Entry 2FOZ (X-ray diffraction, 1.60 A resolution); this record covers chain A.

Chain A:
Protein: ADP-ribosylhydrolase like 2
Source organism: Homo sapiens
UniProtKB: Q9NX46 (Q9NX46_HUMAN); residues 3-347 here correspond to UniProt positions 19-363 (UniProt number = residue number + 16)
Amino-acid sequence (347 residues; numbered 1 to 347; the number before each row is that of its first residue):
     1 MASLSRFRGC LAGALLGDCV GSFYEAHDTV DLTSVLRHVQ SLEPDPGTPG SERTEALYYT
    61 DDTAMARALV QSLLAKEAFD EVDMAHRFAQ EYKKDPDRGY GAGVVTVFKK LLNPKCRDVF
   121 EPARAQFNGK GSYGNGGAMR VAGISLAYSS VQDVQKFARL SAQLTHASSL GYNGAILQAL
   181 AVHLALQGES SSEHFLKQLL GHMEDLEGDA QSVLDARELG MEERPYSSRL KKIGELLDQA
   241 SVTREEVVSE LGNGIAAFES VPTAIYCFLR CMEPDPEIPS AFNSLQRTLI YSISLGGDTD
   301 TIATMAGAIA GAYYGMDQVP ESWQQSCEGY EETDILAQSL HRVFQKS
Not modelled in the structure: 47-54
Differences from the reference sequence: cloning artifact (1-2)
Curated features (UniProtKB/Swiss-Prot):
  - binding site (Mg(2+)): E25, T60, D61, D62, D298, D300, T301
  - binding site (substrate): D61, K130 to G136, H166, L219, I255
  - site: E25 (Glutamate flap)
  - modified residue: T48 (Phosphothreonine)
Bound ions: Mg2+ site 1: E25, D298, D300, T301; Mg2+ site 2: T60, D61, D62, D300

In short:
E25, D298, D300 and T301 coordinate Mg2+ site 1. T60, D61, D62 and D300 form the Mg2+ site 2. Curated
annotation (UniProt) lists 7 Mg2+-binding residues and 11 substrate-binding residues.
Chain A is ADP-ribosylhydrolase like 2 (Homo sapiens); the structure, human ADP-ribosylhydrolase 3, was
determined by X-ray diffraction together with 2FP0 from the same study.
